7YEW - chains A and B; structure by X-ray diffraction, 2.50 A resolution.

== Chain A ==
Protein: Insulin-like growth factor 2 mRNA-binding protein 3
Source organism: Mus musculus
UniProt: Q9CPN8 (IF2B3_MOUSE); residue numbers follow UniProt; this construct covers 1-161
Sequence (162 residues; numbered 0 to 161; the number before each row is that of its first residue; numbering starts at 0):
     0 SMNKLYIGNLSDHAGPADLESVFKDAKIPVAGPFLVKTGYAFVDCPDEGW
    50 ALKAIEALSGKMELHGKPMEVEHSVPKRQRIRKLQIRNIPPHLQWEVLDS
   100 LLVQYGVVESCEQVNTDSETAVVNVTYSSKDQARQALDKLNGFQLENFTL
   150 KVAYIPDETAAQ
Disordered / not traced: 160-161
Differences from the reference sequence: expression tag (0)

== Chain B ==
Molecule: 7-nt RNA strand
Sequence (7 nucleotides; row label = number of the first residue in the row; numbering starts at 0):
     0 CACACAC
Disordered / not traced: 0, 5-6

== Interface between chain A and chain B ==
Pairs across the interface - 19 pairs, chain A then chain B:
  Lys3(A) - A3(B)  base contact
  Tyr5(A) - C2(B)  stacking on the base
  Leu34(A) - A3(B)  base contact
  Lys36(A) - A3(B)  hydrogen bond to the phosphate
  Lys36(A) - C4(B)  salt bridge to the phosphate
  Tyr39(A) - A1(B)  phosphate contact
  Tyr39(A) - C2(B)  sugar contact
  Tyr39(A) - A3(B)  sugar contact
  Phe41(A) - C2(B)  sugar contact
  Phe41(A) - A3(B)  stacking on the base
  Glu71(A) - C2(B)  hydrogen bond to the base
  His72(A) - C2(B)  hydrogen bond to the base
  Ser73(A) - C2(B)  hydrogen bond to the base
  Ser73(A) - A3(B)  base contact
  Val74(A) - C2(B)  hydrogen bond to the base
  Lys76(A) - A1(B)  salt bridge to the phosphate
  Lys76(A) - C2(B)  sugar contact
  Lys76(A) - A3(B)  salt bridge to the phosphate
  Arg79(A) - C2(B)  hydrogen bond to the sugar
Other interface residues (no listed pair), chain A (13 interface residues in all): Pro75

== Overview ==
Chain A and chain B form an interface of 13 and 4 residues respectively; the contacts include 6 hydrogen
bonds, 3 salt bridges and 2 aromatic stacking contacts. Polar pairs include Glu71(A)-C2(B), His72(A)-C2(B) and
Ser73(A)-C2(B).
Here chain A is Insulin-like growth factor 2 mRNA-binding protein 3 (Mus musculus) and chain B is a 7-nt RNA
strand. Entry 7YEW (Structure of MmIGF2BP3 in complex with 7-mer RNA) was determined by X-ray diffraction,
deposited together with 7YEX, 7YEY, 7WW3, 7VSJ and 7VKL.
